6CH7 - chains D and G of the 6 polymer chains in the assembly; structure by X-ray diffraction, 3.80 A resolution.

[Chain D]
Protein: 35O22 Heavy Chain
From: Homo sapiens
Sequence (243 residues; row label = number of the first residue in the row; a row labelled like 72A-72H holds insertion residues (72A, then the next letters in order)):
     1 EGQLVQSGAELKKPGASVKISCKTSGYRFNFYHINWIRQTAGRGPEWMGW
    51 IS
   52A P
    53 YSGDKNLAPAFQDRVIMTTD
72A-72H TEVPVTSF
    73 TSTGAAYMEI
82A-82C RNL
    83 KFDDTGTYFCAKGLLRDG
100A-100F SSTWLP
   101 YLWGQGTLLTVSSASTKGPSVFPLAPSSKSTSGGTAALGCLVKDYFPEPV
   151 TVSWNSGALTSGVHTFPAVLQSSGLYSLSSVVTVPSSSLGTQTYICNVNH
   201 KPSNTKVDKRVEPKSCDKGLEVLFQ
Disordered / not traced: 131-136, 215-225

[Chain G]
Protein: Envelope glycoprotein gp120
From: Human immunodeficiency virus 1
UniProt: Q2N0S6 (Q2N0S6_9HIV1); the construct lacks a stretch of the UniProt sequence and is renumbered around it, so the offset changes along the chain: 31-139 = UniProt 30-138; 148-185 = UniProt 139-176; 187-306 = UniProt 186-305; 309-321 = UniProt 306-318; 2 more segments
Sequence (479 residues; row label = number of the first residue in the row; note: 12 numbers in that range are skipped by the numbering (no residue carries them; nothing is unmodelled there); a row labelled like 185A-185I holds insertion residues (185A, then the next letters in order)):
    31 AENLWVTVYYGVPVWKDAETTLFCASDAKAYETEKHNVWATHACVPTDPN
    81 PQEIHLENVTEEFNMWKNNMVEQMHTDIISLWDQSLKPCVKLTPLCVTLQ
   131 CTNVTNNIT
   148 DDMRTELKNCSFNMTTELRDKKQKVYSLFYRLDVVQIN
185A-185I ENQGNRSNN
   187 SNKEYRLINCNTSAITQACPKVSFEPIPIHYCAPAGFAILKCKDKKFNGT
   237 GPCPSVSTVQCTHGIKPVVSTQLLLNGSLAEEEVMIRSENITNNAKNILV
   287 QFNTPVQINCTRPNNNTRKS
   309 IRIGPGQAFYATG
  321A D
   322 IIGDIRQAHCNVSKATWNETLGKVVKQLRKHFGNNTIIRFANSSGGDLEV
   372 TTHSFNCGGEFFYCNTSGLFNSTWISN
   400 TSVQGSNSTGSNDSITLPCRIKQIINMWQRIGQAMYAPPIQGVIRCVSNI
   450 TGLILTRDGGSTNSTTETFRPGGGDMRDNWRSELYKYKVVKIEPLGVAPT
   500 RCKRRVVGREKR
Disordered / not traced: 31, 148-150, 185A-185I, 400-409, 508-511
Cystine bridges: Cys54-Cys74, Cys119-Cys205, Cys126-Cys196, Cys131-Cys157, Cys218-Cys247, Cys228-Cys239, Cys296-Cys331, Cys378-Cys445, Cys385-Cys418
Covalently attached groups: glycan linked to Asn88, Asn156, Asn332; N-acetylglucosamine (NAG) linked to Asn133, Asn160, Asn197, Asn234, Asn262, Asn276, Asn295, Asn301, Asn355, Asn386, Asn392, Asn448; covalent link Lys231-Glu268
Construct notes: conflict Thr152 (Gly143 in Q2N0S6), Asn332 (Thr330 in Q2N0S6), Cys501 (Ala498 in Q2N0S6)
Reported in the primary citation:
  - post-translational modification sites: Asn88, Asn133, Asn156, Asn301, Asn332, Asn386, Asn392

[Interface between chain D and chain G]
Residue-residue contacts (10):
  Arg28(D) - Thr90(G)
  Tyr53(D) - Glu87(G)  hydrogen bond
  Pro72D(D) - Pro238(G)
  Pro72D(D) - Pro240(G)  hydrophobic
  Val72E(D) - Pro238(G)
  Thr72F(D) - Thr90(G)
  Thr72F(D) - Pro238(G)
  Ser72G(D) - Thr90(G)  hydrogen bond (side chain-backbone)
  Ser72G(D) - Glu91(G)  hydrogen bond
  Ser72G(D) - Glu92(G)
Other interface residues (no listed pair), chain D (7 interface residues in all): Phe72H

[Summary]
7 residues of chain D face 6 of chain G across their interface; the contacts include 3 hydrogen bonds. Polar
contacts include Tyr53(D)-Glu87(G), Ser72G(D)-Thr90(G) and Ser72G(D)-Glu91(G). N-acetylglucosamine is
covalently linked to Asn88(G), Asn133(G), Asn156(G), Asn160(G), Asn197(G) and Asn234(G) and 9 more. The paper
reports modification sites Asn88(G), Asn133(G) and Asn156(G) among others.
Here chain D is 35O22 Heavy Chain (Homo sapiens) and chain G is Envelope glycoprotein gp120 (Human
immunodeficiency virus 1). Entry 6CH7 (XFEL crystal structure of a natively-glycosylated BG505 SOSIP.664 HIV-1
Envelope Trimer in complex with the broadly-neutralizing ...) was determined by X-ray diffraction (same
publication as 6CH8, 6CH9 and 6CHB).
